6JG8 - chains B and D of the 4 polymer chains in the assembly; structure by X-ray diffraction, 2.10 A resolution.

Chain B:
Protein: AimR transcriptional regulator
Source organism: Bacillus phage SPbeta
UniProtKB: O64094 (AIMR_BPSPB); residue numbers follow UniProt; this construct covers 1-386
Amino-acid sequence (395 residues; each row starts with the number of its first residue; numbering starts at 0):
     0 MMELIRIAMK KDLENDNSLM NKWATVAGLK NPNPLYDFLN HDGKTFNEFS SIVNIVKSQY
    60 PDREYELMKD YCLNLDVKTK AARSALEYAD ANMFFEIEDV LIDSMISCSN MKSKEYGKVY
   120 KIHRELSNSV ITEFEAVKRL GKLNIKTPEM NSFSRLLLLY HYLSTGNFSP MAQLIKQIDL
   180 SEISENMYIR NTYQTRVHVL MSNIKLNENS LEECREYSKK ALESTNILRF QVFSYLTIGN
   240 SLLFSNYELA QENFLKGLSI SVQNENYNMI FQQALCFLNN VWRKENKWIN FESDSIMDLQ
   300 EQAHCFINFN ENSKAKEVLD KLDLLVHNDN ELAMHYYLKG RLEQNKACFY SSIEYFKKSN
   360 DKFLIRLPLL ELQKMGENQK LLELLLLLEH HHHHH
Disordered / not traced: 393-394
Construct notes: initiating methionine (0); expression tag (387-394)
Reported in the primary citation:
  - binding site for the 31-nt DNA strand: Lys29, Asn30, Asn32, Lys43, Thr44, Asn46, Lys77, Thr78, Lys79, Arg82, Asn109, Lys145
  - binding site for the 31-nt DNA strand (chain D): Lys29, Asn30, Asn32, Lys43, Thr44, Asn46, Lys77, Thr78, Lys79, Arg82, Asn109, Lys145
  - mutagenesis - K29D, N32A (6824.02 +/- 2250.58 nM), K43D, T44D (11-fold), K79D, R82D, N109D, K145D: decreased binding to the 31-nt DNA strand (chain D)
  - mutagenesis - N30A, N46D, K77D, T78D, K120D: unchanged binding to the 31-nt DNA strand (chain D)
  - mutagenesis - K29D, N32A (6824.02 +/- 2250.58 nM), K43D, T44D (11-fold), K79D, R82D, N109D, K145D: decreased binding to the 31-nt DNA strand
  - mutagenesis - N30A, N46D, K77D, T78D, K120D: unchanged binding to the 31-nt DNA strand

Chain D:
Molecule: 31-nt DNA strand
Sequence (31 nucleotides; numbered 1 to 31; the number before each row is that of its first residue):
     1 ACTAGATGTT ATTAAAACCT AATATTTAAG T
Disordered / not traced: 31

How chain B and chain D interact:
Pairs across the interface - 10 pairs, chain B then chain D:
  Asn32(B) with DA1(D), base contact
  Asn46(B) with DT7(D), phosphate contact
  Lys77(B) with DT9(D), salt bridge to the phosphate
  Thr78(B) with DG8(D), phosphate contact
  Lys79(B) with DT7(D), salt bridge to the phosphate; DG8(D), hydrogen bond to the phosphate
  Arg82(B) with DG8(D), salt bridge to the phosphate
  Asn109(B) with DG8(D), sugar contact; DT9(D), hydrogen bond to the phosphate
  Glu184(B) with DT7(D), phosphate contact
Other interface residues (no listed pair), chain B (9 interface residues in all): Lys111
Other interface residues (no listed pair), chain D (5 interface residues in all): DA6

Summary:
9 residues of chain B face 5 of chain D across their interface; the contacts include 2 hydrogen bonds and 3
salt bridges. Polar pairs include Lys79(B)-DG8(D), Asn109(B)-DT9(D) and Lys77(B)-DT9(D). From the paper: a
binding site for the 31-nt DNA strand at Lys29(B), Asn30(B) and Asn32(B) among others; K29D, N32A and K43D of
chain B, among others, reduce binding to the 31-nt DNA strand (chain D); 13 substitutions were tested in all.
Chain B is AimR transcriptional regulator (Bacillus phage SPbeta) and chain D is a 31-nt DNA strand; the
structure, Crystal structure of AimR in complex with DNA, was determined by X-ray diffraction (same
publication as 6JG5 and 6JG9).
